1GZN - chain A; structure by X-ray diffraction, 2.50 A resolution.

# Chain A
Name: Rac-beta serine/threonine protein kinase
Organism: Homo sapiens
Notes: EC 2.7.1.-; fragment: kinase domain and hydrophobic motif, residues 146-480
UniProtKB: P31751 (AKT2_HUMAN); numbering as in UniProt (aligned over 146-480)
Chain sequence (335 residues; numbered 146 to 480; the number before each row is that of its first residue):
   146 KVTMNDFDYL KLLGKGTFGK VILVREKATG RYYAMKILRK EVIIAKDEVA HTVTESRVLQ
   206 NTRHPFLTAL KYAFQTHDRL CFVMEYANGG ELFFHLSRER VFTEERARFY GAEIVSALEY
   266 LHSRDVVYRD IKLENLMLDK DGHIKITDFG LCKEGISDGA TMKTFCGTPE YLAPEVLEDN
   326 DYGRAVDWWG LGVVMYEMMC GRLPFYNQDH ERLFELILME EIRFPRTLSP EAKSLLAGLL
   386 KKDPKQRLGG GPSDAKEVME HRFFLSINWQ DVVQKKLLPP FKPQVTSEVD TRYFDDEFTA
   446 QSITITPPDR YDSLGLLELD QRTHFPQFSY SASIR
Unresolved in the structure: 189-197, 297-312, 443-480
Reported in the primary citation:
  - conformationally variable residues (order/disorder transition): C297 to G312
  - post-translational modification sites: T309, S474 (citing earlier work)
  - mutagenesis - V194A/V198A: decreased catalytic activity on PIFtide
  - mutagenesis - R202D, L225A: decreased catalytic activity

# Summary
The paper reports that R202D and L225A reduce catalytic activity; modification sites T309 and S474.
Chain A is Rac-beta serine/threonine protein kinase (Homo sapiens); the structure, Structure of PKB kinase
domain, was determined by X-ray diffraction, deposited together with 1GZK and 1GZO.
